Entry 9GFB (electron microscopy, 3.55 A resolution); this record covers chains L and O of the 20 polymer chains in the assembly.

# Chain L
Molecule: Nucleosomal DNA strand 2
Sequence (152 nucleotides; row label = number of the first residue in the row; numbers below 1 keep their minus sign (DT-81 is residue -81)):
   -81 TGCCGAGGCCGCTCAATTGGTCGTAGACAGCTCTAGCACCGCTTAAACGC
   -31 ACGTACGCGCTGTCCCCCGCGTTTTAACCGCCAAGGGGATTACTCCCTAG
    19 TCTCCAGGCACGTGTCAGATATATACATCCTGTGCATGTACTCGGGATAT
    69 TG
Not modelled in the structure: 58-70

# Chain O
Molecule: Histone H2A type 1-B/E
Organism: Homo sapiens
UniProt: P04908 (H2A1B_HUMAN); residues 1-129 here correspond to UniProt positions 2-130 (UniProt number = residue number + 1)
Sequence (129 residues; numbered 1 to 129; the number before each row is that of its first residue):
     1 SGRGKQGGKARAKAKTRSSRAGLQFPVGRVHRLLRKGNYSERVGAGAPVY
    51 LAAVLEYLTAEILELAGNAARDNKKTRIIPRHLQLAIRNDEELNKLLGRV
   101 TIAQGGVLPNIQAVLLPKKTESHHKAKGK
Not modelled in the structure: 1-12, 119-129
UniProt features mapped onto this chain:
  - modified residue: Ser1 (N-acetylserine), Arg3 (Citrulline), Lys5 (N6-(2-hydroxyisobutyryl)lysine), Lys9 (N6-(2-hydroxyisobutyryl)lysine), Lys13 (N6-(beta-hydroxybutyryl)lysine), Lys36 (N6-(2-hydroxyisobutyryl)lysine), Lys74 (N6-(2-hydroxyisobutyryl)lysine), Lys75 (N6-(2-hydroxyisobutyryl)lysine), Lys95 (N6-(2-hydroxyisobutyryl)lysine), Gln104 (N5-methylglutamine), Lys118 (N6-(2-hydroxyisobutyryl)lysine), Lys119 (N6-crotonyllysine), Thr120 (Phosphothreonine), Lys125 (N6-crotonyllysine)
  - cross-link (Glycyl lysine isopeptide (Lys-Gly)): Lys13 (interchain with G-Cter in ubiquitin), Lys15 (interchain with G-Cter in ubiquitin), Lys119 (interchain with G-Cter in ubiquitin)

# Chain L / chain O interface
Residue-residue contacts - 14 pairs, chain L then chain O:
  DT38(L) - Arg42(O)  hydrogen bond to the base
  DT38(L) - Val43(O)  phosphate contact
  DT38(L) - Gly44(O)  phosphate contact
  DT38(L) - Ala45(O)  hydrogen bond to the phosphate
  DA39(L) - His31(O)  phosphate contact
  DA39(L) - Arg35(O)  salt bridge to the phosphate
  DA39(L) - Arg42(O)  hydrogen bond to the sugar
  DA39(L) - Val43(O)  hydrogen bond to the phosphate
  DA45(L) - Lys13(O)  hydrogen bond to the phosphate
  DT46(L) - Lys13(O)  salt bridge to the phosphate
  DT46(L) - Ala14(O)  hydrogen bond to the phosphate
  DC47(L) - Thr16(O)  sugar contact
  DC48(L) - Arg29(O)  hydrogen bond to the phosphate
  DT49(L) - Arg29(O)  salt bridge to the phosphate
Other interface residues (no listed pair), chain L (8 interface residues in all): DT57
Other interface residues (no listed pair), chain O (13 interface residues in all): Lys15, Glu41, Thr76

# Summary
Chain L and chain O form an interface of 8 and 13 residues respectively; the contacts include 7 hydrogen bonds
and 3 salt bridges. Polar contacts include DT38(L)-Arg42(O), DA39(L)-Arg42(O) and DT38(L)-Ala45(O).
Here chain L is Nucleosomal DNA strand 2 and chain O is Histone H2A type 1-B/E (Homo sapiens). Entry 9GFB
(CryoEM structure of the human INO80 core-nucleosome complex state N-7) was determined by electron microscopy.
